Entry 4UAY (X-ray diffraction, 1.98 A resolution); this record covers chains T and A of the 4 polymer chains in the assembly.

# Chain T
Molecule: 16-nt DNA strand
Sequence (16 nucleotides; numbered 1 to 16; the number before each row is that of its first residue):
     1 CCGACAGCGC ATCAGC

# Chain A
Name: DNA polymerase beta
Source organism: Homo sapiens
Notes: EC 2.7.7.7, 4.2.99.-
UniProt: P06746 (DPOLB_HUMAN); residues 1-335 here = UniProt positions 1-335
Chain sequence (335 residues; each row starts with the number of its first residue):
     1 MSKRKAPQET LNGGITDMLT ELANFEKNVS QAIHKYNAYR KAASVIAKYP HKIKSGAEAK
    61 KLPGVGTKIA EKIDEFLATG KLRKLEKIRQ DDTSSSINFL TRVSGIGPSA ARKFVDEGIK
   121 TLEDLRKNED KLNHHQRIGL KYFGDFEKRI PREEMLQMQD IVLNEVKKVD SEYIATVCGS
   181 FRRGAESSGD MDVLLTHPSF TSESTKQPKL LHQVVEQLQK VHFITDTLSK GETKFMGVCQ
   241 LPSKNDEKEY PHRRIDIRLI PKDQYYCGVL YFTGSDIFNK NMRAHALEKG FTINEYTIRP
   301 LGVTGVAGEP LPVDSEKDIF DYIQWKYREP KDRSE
Unresolved in the structure: 1-9
Ion coordination: Na+ site 1: Lys60, Leu62, Val65 (shared with 1 residue of chain D); Na+ site 2: Thr101, Val103, Ile106 (shared with 1 residue of chain P); Na+ site 3: Asp190, Asp192, Asp256 (shared with 2 residues of chain P); Mg2+: Asp190, Asp192 (together with pyrophosphate) (shared with 1 residue of chain P)
Small-molecule neighbours: pyrophosphate (PPV): Arg149, Gly179, Ser180, Arg183, Ser187, Ser188, Gly189, Asp190, Asp192, Ser275
Curated features (UniProtKB/Swiss-Prot):
  - region: Arg183 to Asp192 (DNA-binding)
  - active site: Lys72 (Nucleophile)
  - binding site (K(+)): Lys60, Leu62, Val65, Thr101, Val103, Ile106
  - binding site (Na(+)): Lys60, Leu62, Val65, Thr101, Val103, Ile106
  - binding site (dATP): Arg149, Ser180, Arg183, Gly189, Asp190
  - binding site (dCTP): Arg149, Ser180, Arg183, Gly189, Asp190
  - binding site (dGTP): Arg149, Ser180, Arg183, Gly189, Asp190, Asp192
  - binding site (dTTP): Arg149, Ser180, Arg183, Gly189, Asp190
  - binding site (Mg(2+)): Asp190, Asp192, Asp256
  - modified residue: Lys72 (N6-acetyllysine), Arg83 (Omega-N-methylarginine), Arg152 (Omega-N-methylarginine)
  - cross-link (Glycyl lysine isopeptide (Lys-Gly)): Lys41 (interchain with G-Cter in ubiquitin), Lys61 (interchain with G-Cter in ubiquitin), Lys81 (interchain with G-Cter in ubiquitin)
  - natural variant: Leu22 (L22P: Found in a gastric cancer sample; uncertain significance), Tyr39 (Y39C: Found in a gastric cancer sample; uncertain significance), Gly118 (G118V: Decreased DNA-directed DNA polymerase activity), Arg137 (R137Q: Decreased function in base-excision repair), Arg149 (R149I: Decreased DNA-directed DNA polymerase activity), Asp160 (D160N: Found in a gastric cancer sample; uncertain significance), Cys239 (C239R: Found in a gastric cancer sample; uncertain significance), Lys289 (K289M: Found in a colon cancer sample; uncertain significance), Asn294 (N294D: Found in a gastric cancer sample; uncertain significance), Glu295 (E295K: Found in a gastric cancer sample; uncertain significance)
  - mutagenesis: Phe25 (F25W: No effect on 5'-dRP lyase activity. Decreased ssDNA binding), His34 (H34G: Decreased 5'-dRP lyase activity. Decreased ssDNA binding), Lys35 (K35A: Decreased 5'-dRP lyase activity. Decreased ssDNA binding. Loss of 5'-dRP lyase activity; when associated with A-68 and A-72. Decreased ssDNA binding; when associated with A-68 and A-72 ...), Tyr39 (Y39F: No effect on 5'-dRP lyase activity; Y39Q: Abolishes DNA polymerase and 5'-dRP lyase activity), Lys41 (K41R: Abolishes ubiquitination; when associated with R-61 and R-81), Lys60 (K60A: Decreased 5'-dRP lyase activity. Decreased ssDNA binding), Lys61 (K61R: Abolishes ubiquitination; when associated with R-41 and R-81), Lys68 (K68A: No effect on 5'-dRP lyase activity. Decreased ssDNA binding. Loss of 5'-dRP lyase activity; when associated with A-35 and A-72. Decreased ssDNA binding; when associated with A-35 and A-72 ...), Glu71 (E71Q: No effect on 5'-dRP lyase activity. No effect on structure shown by circular dichroism. No effect on ssDNA binding), Lys72 (K72A: Severely reduced 5'-dRP lyase activity. Does not affect ssDNA binding. Loss of 5'-dRP lyase activity; when associated with A-35 and A-68. Decreased ssDNA binding ...), Glu75 (E75A: Slightly decreased 5'-dRP lyase activity. Decreased ssDNA binding. No effect on structure shown by circular dichroism), Lys81 (K81R: Abolishes ubiquitination; when associated with R-41 and R-61), 5 further mutagenesis entries in UniProt

# How chain T and chain A interact
Pairs across the interface (27; chain T residue first):
  DC5(T) with His34(A), stacking on the base; Leu287(A), phosphate contact
  DA6(T) with Lys280(A), salt bridge to the phosphate; Arg283(A), hydrogen bond to the base; Ala284(A), sugar contact; Leu287(A), phosphate contact
  DG7(T) with Tyr271(A), base contact; Arg283(A), hydrogen bond to the sugar; Leu287(A), phosphate contact; Thr292(A), hydrogen bond to the phosphate; Ile293(A), sugar contact; Asn294(A), phosphate contact
  DC8(T) with Asn294(A), hydrogen bond to the phosphate; Glu295(A), sugar contact
  DG9(T) with Thr233(A), hydrogen bond to the phosphate; Lys234(A), sugar contact; Arg258(A), sugar contact; Tyr296(A), hydrogen bond to the phosphate
  DC10(T) with Ser229(A), phosphate contact; Lys230(A), phosphate contact; Gly231(A), phosphate contact; Glu232(A), hydrogen bond to the phosphate; Thr233(A), hydrogen bond to the phosphate; Lys234(A), hydrogen bond to the phosphate
  DA11(T) with Ser229(A), phosphate contact; Lys230(A), hydrogen bond to the phosphate
  DT12(T) with Asn133(A), phosphate contact
Interface residues without a listed pair, chain A (21 interface residues in all): His134, Arg299

# Overview
Chain T and chain A form an interface of 8 and 21 residues respectively; the contacts include 10 hydrogen
bonds, 1 salt bridge and 1 aromatic stacking contact. Polar pairs include DA6(T)-Arg283(A), DG7(T)-Arg283(A)
and DG7(T)-Thr292(A). Ligands of chain A: pyrophosphate.
Chain T is a 16-nt DNA strand and chain A is DNA polymerase beta (Homo sapiens); the structure, DNA polymerase
beta product complex with a templating adenine and inserted 8-oxodGMP, 40 s, was determined by X-ray
diffraction (same publication as 4UAW, 4UAZ, 4UB1, 4UB2, 4UB3, 4UB4 and 3 further entries).
